6EM8 - chains B and L of the 10 polymer chains in the assembly; structure by electron microscopy, 8.40 A resolution (very low resolution: no residue pairs are listed; an interface is given only as per-side residue counts).

== Chain B (and L) ==
Name: ATP-dependent Clp protease ATP-binding subunit ClpC
Source organism: Staphylococcus aureus
Notes: chain L of this document is another copy of the same molecule, construct and numbering; everything in this record applies to it too
UniProtKB: W8U1E4 (W8U1E4_STAAU); the construct lacks a stretch of the UniProt sequence and is renumbered around it, so the offset changes along the chain: 1-587 = UniProt 1-587; 592-595 = UniProt 588-591; 596-818 = UniProt 596-818
Chain sequence (818 residues; each row starts with the number of its first residue; note: 4 numbers in that range are skipped by the numbering (no residue carries them; nothing is unmodelled there); a row labelled like 595A-595D holds insertion residues (595A, then the next letters in order)):
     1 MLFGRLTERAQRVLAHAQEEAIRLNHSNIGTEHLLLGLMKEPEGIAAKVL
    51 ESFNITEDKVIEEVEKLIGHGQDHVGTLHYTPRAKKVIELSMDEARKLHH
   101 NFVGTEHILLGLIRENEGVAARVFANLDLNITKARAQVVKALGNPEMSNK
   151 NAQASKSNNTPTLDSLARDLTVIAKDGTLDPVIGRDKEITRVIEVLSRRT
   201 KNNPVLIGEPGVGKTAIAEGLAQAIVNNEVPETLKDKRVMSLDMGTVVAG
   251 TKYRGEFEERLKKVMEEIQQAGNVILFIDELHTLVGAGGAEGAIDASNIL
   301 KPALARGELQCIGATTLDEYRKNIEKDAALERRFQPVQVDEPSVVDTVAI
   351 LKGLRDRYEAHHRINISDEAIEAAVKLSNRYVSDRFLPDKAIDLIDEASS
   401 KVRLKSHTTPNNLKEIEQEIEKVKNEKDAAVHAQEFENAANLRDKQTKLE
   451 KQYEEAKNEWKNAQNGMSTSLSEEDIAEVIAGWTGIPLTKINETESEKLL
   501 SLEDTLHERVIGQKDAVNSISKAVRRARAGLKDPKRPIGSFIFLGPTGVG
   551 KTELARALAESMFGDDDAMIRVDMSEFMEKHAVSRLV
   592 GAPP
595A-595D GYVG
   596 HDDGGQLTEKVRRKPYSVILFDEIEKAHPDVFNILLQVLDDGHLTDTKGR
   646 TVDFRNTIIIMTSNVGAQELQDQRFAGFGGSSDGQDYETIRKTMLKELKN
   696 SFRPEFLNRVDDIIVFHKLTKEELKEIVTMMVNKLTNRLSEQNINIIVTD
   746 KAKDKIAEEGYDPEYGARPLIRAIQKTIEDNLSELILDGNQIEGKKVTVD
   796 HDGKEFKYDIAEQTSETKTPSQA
Unresolved in the structure: 1-4, 70-79, 113-115, 160-161, 248-254, 288-295, 465, 537-538, 595A-595D, 670-678, 795-818 (chain L: 1-4, 70-79, 113-115, 160-161, 248-254, 288-295, 465, 537-538, 595A-595D, 670-678, 713-818)
What the authors report for this chain:
  - mutagenesis - D444A: increased catalytic activity
  - mutagenesis - F436A, R443A: increased catalytic activity on ATP
  - mutagenesis - C311T/E435C, C311T/E437C: unchanged catalytic activity on MecA
  - mutagenesis - F436A, R443A: decreased stability in response to ClpP
  - mutagenesis - F436A: decreased growth in response to 100 muM IPTG
  - mutagenesis - F436A: abolished binding to MecA
  - mutagenesis - E280A/E618A: abolished catalytic activity (proposed by the authors, not directly observed)
  - mutagenesis - E280A/F436A/E618A: increased binding to FITC-casein

== How chain B and chain L interact ==
At this resolution (8 A) residue pairs are not listed: 11 residues of chain B and 9 of chain L lie at the interface.

== In short ==
11 residues of chain B face 9 of chain L across their interface. From the paper: F436A and R443A of chain B
increase catalytic activity on ATP; F436A and R443A of chain B reduce stability in response to ClpP; 7
substitutions were tested in all.
Chain B and chain L are both ATP-dependent Clp protease ATP-binding subunit ClpC (Staphylococcus aureus); the
structure, S.aureus ClpC resting state, C2 symmetrised, was determined by electron microscopy (same
publication as 6EM9 and 6EMW).
